PDB entry 1P3K | X-ray diffraction, 2.90 A resolution | chains E and F of the 10 polymer chains in the assembly

[Chain E]
Name: Histone H3
Organism: Xenopus laevis
Reference sequence: Q7ZT64 (Q7ZT64_9ZZZZ); residues 601-735 here correspond to UniProt positions 2-136 (UniProt number = residue number - 599)
Chain sequence (135 residues; numbered 601 to 735; the number before each row is that of its first residue):
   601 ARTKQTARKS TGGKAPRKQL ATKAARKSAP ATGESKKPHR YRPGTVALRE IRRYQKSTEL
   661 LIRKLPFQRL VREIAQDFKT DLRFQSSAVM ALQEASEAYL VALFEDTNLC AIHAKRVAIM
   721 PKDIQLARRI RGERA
Not modelled in the structure: 601-636
Sequence notes: conflict Glu634 (Gly35 in Q7ZT64), Ser635 (Val36 in Q7ZT64), Ala702 (Gly103 in Q7ZT64), Ala718 (Thr119 in Q7ZT64)

[Chain F]
Name: Histone H4
Organism: Xenopus laevis
Reference sequence: P62799 (H4_XENLA); residues 201-302 here correspond to UniProt positions 1-102 (UniProt number = residue number - 200)
Chain sequence (102 residues; each row starts with the number of its first residue):
   201 SGRGKGGKGL GKGGAKRHRK VLRDNIQGIT KPAIRRLARR GGVKRISGLI YEETRGVLKV
   261 FLENVIRDAV TYTEHAKRKT VTAMDVVYAL KRQGRTLYGF GG
Not modelled in the structure: 201-221

[Interface between chain E and chain F]
Contacting residue pairs - 102 pairs, chain E then chain F:
  Gly644(E) with Lys244(F)
  Ala647(E) with Arg239(F), hydrogen bond (backbone-side chain); Lys244(F)
  Leu648(E) with Lys244(F)
  Glu650(E) with Arg239(F), salt bridge
  Ile651(E) with Arg239(F); Gly242(F); Val243(F); Lys244(F)
  Tyr654(E) with Arg236(F); Arg239(F); Arg240(F), hydrogen bond (backbone-side chain)
  Gln655(E) with Arg239(F); Arg240(F), hydrogen bond (side chain-backbone); Gly242(F)
  Ser657(E) with Arg240(F), hydrogen bond
  Thr658(E) with Arg240(F)
  Glu659(E) with Arg240(F), salt bridge
  Leu661(E) with Ala233(F); Arg236(F), hydrogen bond (backbone-side chain); Arg240(F)
  Ile662(E) with Leu237(F), hydrophobic
  Pro666(E) with Gly228(F)
  Phe667(E) with Leu262(F), hydrophobic
  Arg669(E) with Asn225(F)
  Leu670(E) with Asn225(F); Ile226(F); Ile229(F), hydrophobic; Leu262(F), hydrophobic
  Val671(E) with Ile266(F)
  Glu673(E) with Leu222(F); Arg223(F), hydrogen bond (side chain-backbone); Asp224(F); Asn225(F), hydrogen bond
  Ile674(E) with Lys259(F); Leu262(F), hydrophobic; Ile266(F), hydrophobic
  Ala675(E) with Ile266(F), hydrophobic
  Gln676(E) with Leu222(F)
  Phe678(E) with Arg267(F); Val270(F), hydrophobic
  Lys679(E) with Glu274(F)
  Asp681(E) with Lys279(F)
  Leu682(E) with Val270(F), hydrophobic; Lys279(F)
  Arg683(E) with Lys279(F), hydrogen bond (backbone-backbone); Thr280(F); Val281(F), hydrogen bond (backbone-backbone)
  Phe684(E) with Thr280(F); Val281(F), hydrophobic
  Gln685(E) with Val281(F), hydrogen bond (backbone-backbone); Thr282(F); Ala283(F), hydrogen bond (side chain-backbone)
  Ser687(E) with Ala283(F); Phe300(F)
  Ala688(E) with Val281(F); Thr282(F); Ala283(F); Val286(F)
  Met690(E) with Phe300(F), hydrophobic
  Ala691(E) with Val286(F), hydrophobic; Leu297(F), hydrophobic; Phe300(F)
  Leu692(E) with Val265(F), hydrophobic; Val286(F), hydrophobic
  Glu694(E) with Phe300(F)
  Ala695(E) with Phe261(F); Leu290(F), hydrophobic
  Ser696(E) with Leu258(F); Phe261(F); Leu262(F)
  Ala698(E) with Arg295(F)
  Tyr699(E) with Val257(F); Phe261(F), hydrophobic; Arg295(F)
  Val701(E) with Leu237(F), hydrophobic; Arg240(F); Gly241(F)
  Leu703(E) with Val257(F), hydrophobic
  Phe704(E) with Ile234(F), hydrophobic; Leu237(F); Ala238(F), hydrophobic; Val243(F); Thr254(F)
  Glu705(E) with Gly241(F)
  Asn708(E) with Gly242(F), hydrogen bond (side chain-backbone); Val243(F)
  Val717(E) with Arg245(F)
  Ala718(E) with Arg245(F)
  Ile719(E) with Val243(F), hydrophobic; Arg245(F), hydrogen bond (backbone-backbone); Ser247(F), hydrogen bond (backbone-backbone); Ile250(F)
  Met720(E) with Ile250(F)
  Pro721(E) with Leu249(F), hydrophobic; Ile250(F); Glu253(F)
  Ile724(E) with Ile250(F), hydrophobic; Glu253(F); Thr254(F)
  Gln725(E) with Glu253(F), hydrogen bond
  Arg728(E) with Val257(F)
Interface residues without a listed pair, chain E (56 interface residues in all): Arg672, Asp677, Glu697, Leu700, Arg734
Interface residues without a listed pair, chain F (47 interface residues in all): Ile246, Glu263, Thr271

[Summary]
56 residues of chain E and 47 residues of chain F are in contact; the contacts include 15 hydrogen bonds and 2
salt bridges. Polar pairs include Glu650(E)-Arg239(F), Glu659(E)-Arg240(F) and Ala647(E)-Arg239(F).
Chain E is Histone H3 and chain F is Histone H4, both from Xenopus laevis; the structure, Crystallographic
Studies of Nucleosome Core Particles containing Histone 'Sin' Mutants, was determined by X-ray diffraction
together with 1P34, 1P3A, 1P3B, 1P3F, 1P3G, 1P3I and 4 further entries from the same study.
